7P0Q - chains L and M of the 3 polymer chains in the assembly; structure by X-ray diffraction, 1.73 A resolution.

[Chain L]
Name: Reaction center protein L chain
Source organism: Rhodobacter sphaeroides
UniProt: P0C0Y8 (RCEL_RHOSH); residues 1-281 here correspond to UniProt positions 2-282 (UniProt number = residue number + 1)
Chain sequence (281 residues; numbered 1 to 281; the number before each row is that of its first residue):
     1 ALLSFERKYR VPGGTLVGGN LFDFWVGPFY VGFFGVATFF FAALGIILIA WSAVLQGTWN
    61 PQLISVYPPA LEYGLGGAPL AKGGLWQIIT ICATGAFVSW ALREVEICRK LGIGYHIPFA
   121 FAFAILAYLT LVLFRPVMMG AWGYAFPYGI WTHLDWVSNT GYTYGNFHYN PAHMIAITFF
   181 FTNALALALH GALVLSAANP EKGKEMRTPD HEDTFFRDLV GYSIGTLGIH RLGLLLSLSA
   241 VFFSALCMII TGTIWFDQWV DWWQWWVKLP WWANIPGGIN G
Construct notes: engineered mutation Thr178 (Ser179 in P0C0Y8)
Metal / ion sites: Fe ion: His190, His230 (shared with His219(M), Glu234(M), His266(M) of chain M)
Ligand contacts:
  - bacteriochlorophyll a (BCL), molecule 1: Ile46, Ile49, Phe97, Tyr128, Leu131, Phe146, Ile150, Trp151, His153, Leu154, Trp156, Val157
  - bacteriochlorophyll a (BCL), molecule 2: Phe97, Phe121, Ala124, Ile125, Ala127, Tyr128, Leu131, Trp156, Val157, Ser158, Thr160, Gly161, Tyr162, Asn166, Phe167, His168, His173, Ala176, Ile177, Phe180, Phe181, Val241, Ser244, Ala245, Cys247, Met248
  - bacteriochlorophyll a (BCL), molecule 3: Val157, Tyr162, His168, Phe181
  - bacteriochlorophyll a (BCL), molecule 4: His168, Met174, Ile177, Thr178, Phe181, Thr182, Leu185
  - bacteriopheophytin a (BPH), molecule 1: Thr38, Phe41, Ala42, Gly45, Ile49, Ile89, Cys92, Ala93, Ala96, Phe97, Trp100, Glu104, Ile117, Ala120, Phe121, Phe123, Ala124, Tyr128, Phe146, Tyr148, Gly149, Ile150, His153, Phe180, Ser237, Leu238, Val241
  - bacteriopheophytin a (BPH), molecule 2: Phe181, Ala184, Leu185, Ala188, Leu189, Phe216, Leu219, Val220
  - ubiquinone-10 (U10): Phe24, Val26, Phe29, Tyr30, Val31, Gly35, Thr38, Phe39, Ala42, Ala43, Ile46, Trp100, Arg103

[Chain M]
Name: Reaction center protein M chain
Source organism: Rhodobacter sphaeroides
UniProt: P0C0Y9 (RCEM_RHOSH); residues 1-303 here correspond to UniProt positions 2-304 (UniProt number = residue number + 1)
Chain sequence (303 residues; each row starts with the number of its first residue):
     1 AEYQNIFTQV QVRGPADLGM TEDVNLANRS GVGPFSTLLG WFGNAQLGPI YLGSLGVLSL
    61 FSGLMWFFTI GIWFWYQAGW NPAVFLRDLF FFSLEPPAPE YGLSFAAPLK EGGLWLIASF
   121 FMFVAVWSWW GRTYLRAQAL GMGKHTAWAF LSAIWLWMVL GFIRPILMGS WSEAVPYGIF
   181 SHLDWTNNFS LVHGNLHYNP FHGLSIAFLY GSALLFAMHG ATILAVSRFG GERELEQIAD
   241 RGTAAERAAL FWRWTMGFNA TMEGIHRWAI WMAVLVTLTG GIGILLSGTV VDNWYVWGQN
   301 HGM
Unresolved in the structure: 303
Construct notes: engineered mutation Thr8 (Ser9 in P0C0Y9), His197 (Phe198 in P0C0Y9)
Curated features (UniProtKB/Swiss-Prot):
  - binding site ((7R,8Z)-bacteriochlorophyll b): His182, His202
  - binding site (Fe cation): His219, Glu234, His266
  - binding site (a ubiquinone): Trp252
Metal / ion sites: Fe ion: His219, Glu234, His266 (shared with His190(L), His230(L) of chain L)
Ligand contacts:
  - bacteriochlorophyll a (BCL), molecule 1: Trp66, Phe67, Leu89, Met122, Trp157, Leu160, Val175, Ile179, His182, Leu183, Trp185, Thr186
  - bacteriochlorophyll a (BCL), molecule 2: Trp66, Met122, Val126, Phe150, Ala153, Ile154, Leu156, Trp157, Leu160, Trp185, Thr186, Asn187, Phe189, Ser190, Asn195, Leu196, His197, His202, Ser205, Ile206, Leu209, Tyr210, Val276, Thr277, Gly280, Gly281, Ile284
  - bacteriochlorophyll a (BCL), molecule 3: Thr186, Leu209, Tyr210
  - bacteriochlorophyll a (BCL), molecule 4: His197, Gly203, Ile206, Ala207, Tyr210, Gly211, Leu214
  - bacteriopheophytin a (BPH), molecule 1: Ser59, Leu60, Gly63, Leu64, Trp66, Phe67, Phe68, Ala125, Val126, Trp129, Thr133, Thr146, Ala149, Phe150, Ala153, Ala273, Val274, Thr277
  - bacteriopheophytin a (BPH), molecule 2: Tyr210, Ala213, Leu214, Ala217, Met218, Trp252, Thr255, Met256
  - 18:1 lpa (NKP; (2R)-2-hydroxy-3-(phosphonooxy)propyl (9E)-octadec-9-enoate), molecule 1: Gly143, Lys144, His145, Trp148, Ala149, Leu151, Ser152, Trp155, Ile270, Trp271, Val274, Leu278, Ile282
  - 18:1 lpa (NKP), molecule 2: His145, Arg267, Trp271
  - speroidenone (SPN): Trp66, Phe67, Phe68, Ile70, Gly71, Ile72, Phe74, Trp75, Phe85, Leu89, Trp115, Leu116, Ser119, Phe120, Met122, Phe123, Trp157, Met158, Leu160, Gly161, Phe162, Trp171, Val175, Pro176, Tyr177, Gly178, Ile179, His182
  - ubiquinone-10 (U10): Leu214, Leu215, Met218, His219, Thr222, Ile223, Ala245, Ala248, Ala249, Trp252, Met256, Phe258, Asn259, Ala260, Thr261, Met262, Ile265, Trp268, Met272

[Interface between chain L and chain M]
Residue-residue contacts (214):
  Leu3(L) - Leu250(M)  hydrophobic
  Leu3(L) - Arg253(M)
  Leu3(L) - Asn259(M)
  Phe5(L) - Arg241(M)
  Phe5(L) - Glu246(M)
  Glu6(L) - Leu250(M)
  Glu6(L) - Arg253(M)  salt bridge
  Glu6(L) - Trp254(M)  hydrogen bond
  Lys8(L) - Glu246(M)  salt bridge
  Tyr9(L) - Thr243(M)  hydrogen bond
  Tyr9(L) - Glu246(M)  hydrogen bond
  Tyr9(L) - Arg247(M)
  Tyr9(L) - Leu250(M)  hydrophobic
  Tyr9(L) - Trp254(M)
  Arg10(L) - Trp254(M)
  Trp25(L) - Trp254(M)
  Pro28(L) - Arg253(M)
  Pro28(L) - Trp254(M)
  Pro28(L) - Gly257(M)
  Phe29(L) - Trp254(M)
  Phe29(L) - Thr255(M)
  Phe29(L) - Met256(M)
  Phe29(L) - Gly257(M)
  Tyr30(L) - Trp254(M)  hydrogen bond (backbone-backbone)
  Trp100(L) - Thr255(M)
  Arg103(L) - Trp254(M)  hydrogen bond (side chain-backbone)
  Arg103(L) - Thr255(M)  hydrogen bond (side chain-backbone)
  Glu104(L) - Phe251(M)
  Glu104(L) - Thr255(M)
  Ile107(L) - Phe251(M)  hydrophobic
  Ile107(L) - Trp254(M)
  Ile107(L) - Thr255(M)
  Cys108(L) - Phe251(M)  hydrophobic
  Lys110(L) - Trp254(M)
  Leu111(L) - Arg247(M)  hydrogen bond (backbone-side chain)
  Leu111(L) - Leu250(M)
  Leu111(L) - Phe251(M)
  Leu111(L) - Trp254(M)  hydrophobic
  Gly112(L) - Arg228(M)  hydrogen bond (backbone-side chain)
  Gly112(L) - Phe229(M)
  Ile113(L) - Ala225(M)
  Ile113(L) - Val226(M)  hydrophobic
  Ile113(L) - Arg228(M)
  Ile113(L) - Phe229(M)  hydrophobic
  Ile113(L) - Arg247(M)
  Ile113(L) - Phe251(M)  hydrophobic
  Gly114(L) - Ala225(M)  hydrogen bond (backbone-backbone)
  Gly114(L) - Arg228(M)
  His116(L) - Gln4(M)  hydrogen bond (side chain-backbone)
  His116(L) - Ala221(M)
  His116(L) - Leu224(M)
  His116(L) - Ala225(M)
  Ile117(L) - Ala221(M)
  Ile117(L) - Thr222(M)
  Ile117(L) - Phe251(M)  hydrophobic
  Ile117(L) - Trp252(M)  hydrophobic
  Trp151(L) - His197(M)
  Trp151(L) - Tyr198(M)  hydrophobic
  Leu154(L) - His197(M)
  Asp155(L) - Tyr198(M)  hydrogen bond
  Ser158(L) - His197(M)
  Tyr162(L) - Asn187(M)  hydrogen bond
  Tyr162(L) - Leu191(M)
  Asn166(L) - Leu183(M)
  Asn166(L) - Asn187(M)
  His168(L) - Leu183(M)  hydrogen bond (side chain-backbone)
  His168(L) - Thr186(M)
  His168(L) - Asn187(M)
  Tyr169(L) - Phe180(M)
  Tyr169(L) - Asp184(M)  hydrogen bond
  Phe180(L) - Leu209(M)
  Phe180(L) - Ala213(M)  hydrophobic
  Asn183(L) - Ser212(M)  hydrogen bond (side chain-backbone)
  Asn183(L) - Ala213(M)
  Asn183(L) - Phe216(M)
  Ala184(L) - Leu209(M)  hydrophobic
  Ala184(L) - Ala273(M)
  Ala186(L) - Phe216(M)
  Leu187(L) - Ser212(M)
  Leu187(L) - Phe216(M)
  Leu187(L) - Ala269(M)  hydrophobic
  Ala188(L) - Ala273(M)
  His190(L) - His219(M)
  His190(L) - Glu234(M)  salt bridge
  His190(L) - His266(M)  hydrogen bond
  Gly191(L) - His266(M)
  Ala192(L) - His145(M)
  Ala192(L) - Thr146(M)
  Ala192(L) - Ile270(M)  hydrophobic
  Val194(L) - Glu234(M)
  Val194(L) - Leu235(M)
  Val194(L) - His266(M)
  Leu195(L) - His145(M)
  Leu195(L) - Glu263(M)
  Leu195(L) - His266(M)
  Leu195(L) - Arg267(M)
  Leu195(L) - Ile270(M)  hydrophobic
  Ser196(L) - Met142(M)
  Ser196(L) - Gly143(M)  hydrogen bond (backbone-backbone)
  Ser196(L) - His145(M)  hydrogen bond (backbone-side chain)
  Ala197(L) - Leu235(M)  hydrophobic
  Ala198(L) - Leu235(M)
  Asn199(L) - Gly143(M)
  Asn199(L) - His145(M)
  Asn199(L) - Glu263(M)  hydrogen bond
  Asn199(L) - Arg267(M)  hydrogen bond
  Pro200(L) - Gly141(M)
  Pro200(L) - Gly143(M)
  Glu201(L) - Gln138(M)
  Glu201(L) - Gly141(M)  hydrogen bond (backbone-backbone)
  Glu201(L) - Met142(M)
  Glu201(L) - Gly143(M)
  Glu201(L) - Lys144(M)  salt bridge
  Met206(L) - Leu235(M)
  Met206(L) - Ile238(M)  hydrophobic
  Arg207(L) - Glu22(M)  salt bridge
  Arg207(L) - Leu140(M)  hydrogen bond (side chain-backbone)
  Arg207(L) - Gly141(M)
  Arg207(L) - Met142(M)
  Arg207(L) - Leu235(M)
  Thr208(L) - Leu235(M)
  Pro209(L) - Leu235(M)
  Asp210(L) - Met20(M)
  His211(L) - Met20(M)
  His211(L) - Glu22(M)  salt bridge
  His211(L) - Leu140(M)
  His211(L) - Met142(M)
  Glu212(L) - Leu235(M)
  Thr214(L) - Gly19(M)
  Thr214(L) - Met20(M)  hydrogen bond (side chain-backbone)
  Thr214(L) - Arg29(M)
  Thr214(L) - Leu140(M)
  Phe215(L) - Thr133(M)
  Phe215(L) - Arg136(M)
  Phe215(L) - Ala137(M)
  Phe215(L) - Leu140(M)  hydrophobic
  Phe215(L) - Met142(M)  hydrophobic
  Phe215(L) - Thr146(M)
  Arg217(L) - Asn44(M)
  Arg217(L) - Gln46(M)
  Arg217(L) - Gly48(M)
  Arg217(L) - Pro49(M)
  Arg217(L) - Ile50(M)
  Asp218(L) - Val24(M)
  Asp218(L) - Arg29(M)  salt bridge
  Asp218(L) - Ile50(M)
  Asp218(L) - Tyr51(M)  hydrogen bond (backbone-backbone)
  Asp218(L) - Arg132(M)  hydrogen bond (backbone-side chain)
  Asp218(L) - Leu140(M)
  Leu219(L) - Trp129(M)
  Leu219(L) - Arg132(M)  hydrogen bond (backbone-side chain)
  Leu219(L) - Thr133(M)
  Val220(L) - Ile50(M)
  Gly221(L) - Leu47(M)
  Gly221(L) - Gly48(M)  hydrogen bond (backbone-backbone)
  Gly221(L) - Pro49(M)
  Gly221(L) - Ile50(M)
  Tyr222(L) - Leu39(M)  hydrophobic
  Tyr222(L) - Asn44(M)  hydrogen bond (side chain-backbone)
  Tyr222(L) - Gln46(M)
  Tyr222(L) - Leu47(M)  hydrophobic
  Ser223(L) - Asn44(M)  hydrogen bond (backbone-side chain)
  Ile224(L) - Gly43(M)
  Ile224(L) - Asn44(M)  hydrogen bond (backbone-backbone)
  Gly225(L) - Asn44(M)
  Thr226(L) - Glu232(M)  hydrogen bond (side chain-backbone)
  Leu227(L) - Asn5(M)
  Leu227(L) - Leu224(M)  hydrophobic
  Leu227(L) - Glu232(M)
  Gly228(L) - Phe42(M)
  Ile229(L) - Phe216(M)
  His230(L) - His219(M)  hydrogen bond
  His230(L) - Gly220(M)
  His230(L) - Ile223(M)
  His230(L) - Glu234(M)  salt bridge
  Arg231(L) - Tyr3(M)
  Arg231(L) - Asn5(M)  hydrogen bond (side chain-backbone)
  Arg231(L) - Ile6(M)  hydrogen bond (side chain-backbone)
  Arg231(L) - Phe7(M)
  Arg231(L) - Thr8(M)  hydrogen bond
  Arg231(L) - Trp41(M)
  Arg231(L) - Phe42(M)  hydrogen bond (side chain-backbone)
  Arg231(L) - Leu224(M)
  Leu232(L) - Phe42(M)
  Gly233(L) - Phe216(M)
  Leu234(L) - Ala217(M)
  Leu234(L) - Leu224(M)  hydrophobic
  Leu235(L) - Phe42(M)  hydrophobic
  Ser237(L) - Ala213(M)  hydrogen bond (side chain-backbone)
  Ser237(L) - Phe216(M)
  Ser237(L) - Ala217(M)
  Trp263(L) - Phe180(M)  hydrophobic
  Trp266(L) - Leu86(M)  hydrogen bond (side chain-backbone)
  Trp266(L) - Arg87(M)  hydrogen bond (side chain-backbone)
  Val267(L) - Arg87(M)
  Val267(L) - Phe91(M)  hydrophobic
  Trp272(L) - Ala83(M)
  Trp272(L) - Arg87(M)  hydrogen bond (backbone-side chain)
  Ile275(L) - Asn81(M)
  Ile275(L) - Val84(M)  hydrophobic
  Ile275(L) - Arg87(M)  hydrogen bond (backbone-side chain)
  Pro276(L) - Val84(M)
  Gly277(L) - Val84(M)
  Gly277(L) - Arg87(M)  hydrogen bond (backbone-side chain)
  Gly278(L) - Gln77(M)
  Gly278(L) - Val84(M)
  Gly278(L) - Asp88(M)
  Ile279(L) - Asp88(M)  hydrogen bond (backbone-side chain)
  Ile279(L) - Phe91(M)
  Ile279(L) - Phe92(M)  hydrophobic
  Asn280(L) - Arg87(M)  hydrogen bond (backbone-side chain)
  Asn280(L) - Asp88(M)  hydrogen bond (backbone-side chain)
  Asn280(L) - Phe91(M)
  Gly281(L) - Arg87(M)
Also at the interface, not in a pair above, chain L (96 interface residues in all): Gln62, Ala120, Val157, Met174, Phe181, Leu189, Leu193, Lys204, Asp213
Also at the interface, not in a pair above, chain M (100 interface residues in all): Asp17, Asp23, Ala78, Phe90, Ala149, Met218, Ala239, Ala249, Met272, Gly302

[Summary]
96 residues of chain L face 100 of chain M across their interface, with 45 hydrogen bonds and 8 salt bridges.
Polar contacts include Glu6(L)-Arg253(M), Lys8(L)-Glu246(M) and His190(L)-Glu234(M). Bacteriochlorophyll a,
bacteriopheophytin a and ubiquinone-10 are bound between chain L and chain M.
Chain L is Reaction center protein L chain and chain M is Reaction center protein M chain, both from
Rhodobacter sphaeroides; the structure, F(M197)H mutant structure of Photosynthetic Reaction Center From
Rhodobacter Sphaeroides strain RV by fixed-target serial synchrotron ..., was determined by X-ray diffraction.
